9NOX - chains B and A of the 5 polymer chains in the assembly; structure by electron microscopy, 3.00 A resolution.

== Chain B ==
Molecule: miniGs/gust25
Source organism: Homo sapiens
Sequence (1128 residues; numbered -877 to 250; the number before each row is that of its first residue; numbers below 1 keep their minus sign (Met-877 is residue -877)):
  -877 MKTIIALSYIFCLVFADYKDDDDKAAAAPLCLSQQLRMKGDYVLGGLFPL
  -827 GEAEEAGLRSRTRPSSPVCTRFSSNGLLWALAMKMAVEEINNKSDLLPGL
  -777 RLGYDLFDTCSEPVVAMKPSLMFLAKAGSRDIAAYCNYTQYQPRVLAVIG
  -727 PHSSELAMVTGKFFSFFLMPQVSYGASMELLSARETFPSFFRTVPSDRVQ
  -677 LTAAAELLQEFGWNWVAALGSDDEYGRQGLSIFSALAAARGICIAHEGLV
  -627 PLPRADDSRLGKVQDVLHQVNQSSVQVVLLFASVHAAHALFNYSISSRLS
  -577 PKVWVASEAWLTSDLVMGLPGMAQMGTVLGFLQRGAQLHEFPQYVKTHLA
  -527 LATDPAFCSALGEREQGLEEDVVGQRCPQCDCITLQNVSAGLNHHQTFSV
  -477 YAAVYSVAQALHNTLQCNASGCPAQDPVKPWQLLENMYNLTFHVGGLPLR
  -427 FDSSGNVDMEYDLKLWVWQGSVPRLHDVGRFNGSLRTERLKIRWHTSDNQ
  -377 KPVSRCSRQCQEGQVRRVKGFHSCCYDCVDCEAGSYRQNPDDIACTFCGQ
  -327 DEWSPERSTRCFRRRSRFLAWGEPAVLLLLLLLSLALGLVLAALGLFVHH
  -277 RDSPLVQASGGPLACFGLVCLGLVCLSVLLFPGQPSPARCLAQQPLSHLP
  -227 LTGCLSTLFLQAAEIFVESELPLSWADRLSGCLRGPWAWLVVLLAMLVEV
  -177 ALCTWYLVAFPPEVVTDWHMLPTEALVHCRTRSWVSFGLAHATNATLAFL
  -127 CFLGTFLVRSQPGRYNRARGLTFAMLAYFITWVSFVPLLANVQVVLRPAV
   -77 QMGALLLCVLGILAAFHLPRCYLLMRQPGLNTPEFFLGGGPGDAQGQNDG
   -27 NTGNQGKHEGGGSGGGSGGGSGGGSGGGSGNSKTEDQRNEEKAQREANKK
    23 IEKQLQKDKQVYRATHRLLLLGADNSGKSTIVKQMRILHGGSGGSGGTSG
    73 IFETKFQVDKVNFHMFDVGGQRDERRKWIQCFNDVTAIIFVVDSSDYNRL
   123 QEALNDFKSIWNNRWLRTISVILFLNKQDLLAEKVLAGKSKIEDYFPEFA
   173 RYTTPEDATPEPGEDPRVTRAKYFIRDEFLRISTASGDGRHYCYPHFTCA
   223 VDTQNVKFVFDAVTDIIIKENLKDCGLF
Disordered / not traced: -877 to 6, 65-70

== Chain A ==
Molecule: Taste receptor type 1 member 2
Source organism: Homo sapiens
UniProt: Q8TE23 (TS1R2_HUMAN); numbering as in UniProt (aligned over 19-839)
Sequence (848 residues; row label = number of the first residue in the row; numbers below 1 keep their minus sign (Met-8 is residue -8)):
    -8 MKTIIALSYIFCLVFAYPYDVPDYAAAAEPAENSDFYLPGDYLLGGLFSL
    42 HANMKGIVHLNFLQVPMCKEYEVKVIGYNLMQAMRFAVEEINNDSSLLPG
    92 VLLGYEIVDVCYISNNVQPVLYFLAHEDNLLPIQEDYSNYISRVVAVIGP
   142 DNSESVMTVANFLSLFLLPQITYSAISDELRDKVRFPALLRTTPSADHHI
   192 EAMVQLMLHFRWNWIIVLVSSDTYGRDNGQLLGERVARRDICIAFQETLP
   242 TLQPNQNMTSEERQRLVTIVDKLQQSTARVVVVFSPDLTLYHFFNEVLRQ
   292 NFTGAVWIASESWAIDPVLHNLTELRHLGTFLGITIQSVPIPGFSEFREW
   342 GPQAGPPPLSRTSQSYTCNQECDNCLNATLSFNTILRLSGERVVYSVYSA
   392 VYAVAHALHSLLGCDKSTCTKRVVYPWQLLEEIWKVNFTLLDHQIFFDPQ
   442 GDVALHLEIVQWQWDRSQNPFQSVASYYPLQRQLKNIQDISWHTINNTIP
   492 MSMCSKRCQSGQKKKPVGIHVCCFECIDCLPGTFLNHTEDEYECQACPNN
   542 EWSYQSETSCFKRQLVFLEWHEAPTIAVALLAALGFLSTLAILVIFWRHF
   592 QTPIVRSAGGPMCFLMLTLLLVAYMVVPVYVGPPKVSTCLCRQALFPLCF
   642 TICISCIAVRSFQIVCAFKMASRFPRAYSYWVRYQGPYVSMAFITVLKMV
   692 IVVIGMLATGLSPTTRTDPDDPKITIVSCNPNYRNSLLFNTSLDLLLSVV
   742 GFSFAYMGKELPTNYNEAKFITLSMTFYFTSSVSLCTFMSAYSGVLVTIV
   792 DLLVTVLNLLAISLGYFGPKCYMILFYPERNTPAYFNSMIQGYTMRRD
Disordered / not traced: -8 to 558, 700-723
Sequence notes: initiating methionine (-8); expression tag (-7 to 18)
UniProt features mapped onto this chain:
  - glycosylation (N-linked (GlcNAc...) asparagine): Asn84, Asn248, Asn292, Asn312, Asn368, Asn428, Asn487, Asn527

== Chain B / chain A interface ==
Contacting residue pairs - 36 pairs, chain B then chain A:
  Arg35(B) - Ser670(A)
  Tyr214(B) - Asn828(A)
  Tyr214(B) - Gln832(A)
  Tyr216(B) - Gln832(A)
  Lys229(B) - Asp839(A)  salt bridge
  Phe230(B) - Met836(A)  hydrophobic
  Asp233(B) - Thr835(A)
  Asp233(B) - Met836(A)
  Ala234(B) - Met836(A)
  Asp237(B) - Ile831(A)
  Asp237(B) - Gln832(A)
  Asp237(B) - Thr835(A)
  Ile240(B) - Ala658(A)
  Ile240(B) - Phe659(A)
  Ile240(B) - Thr835(A)
  Lys241(B) - Asn828(A)  hydrogen bond
  Lys241(B) - Ile831(A)
  Lys241(B) - Gln832(A)
  Asn243(B) - Ala658(A)
  Asn243(B) - Ala662(A)
  Asn243(B) - Tyr669(A)
  Leu244(B) - Ala658(A)  hydrophobic
  Leu244(B) - Phe659(A)  hydrophobic
  Leu244(B) - Tyr756(A)
  Leu244(B) - Ile831(A)  hydrophobic
  Cys247(B) - Gln654(A)
  Cys247(B) - Tyr669(A)  hydrogen bond
  Gly248(B) - Arg597(A)
  Leu249(B) - Arg597(A)
  Leu249(B) - Ser598(A)
  Leu249(B) - Gln654(A)
  Leu249(B) - Ile655(A)  hydrophobic
  Leu249(B) - Tyr756(A)  hydrogen bond (backbone-side chain)
  Phe250(B) - Arg597(A)  hydrogen bond (backbone-side chain)
  Phe250(B) - Tyr756(A)
  Phe250(B) - Phe827(A)  hydrophobic
Also at the interface, not in a pair above, chain B (19 interface residues in all): Gly211, Cys215, Thr236
Also at the interface, not in a pair above, chain A (20 interface residues in all): Gly600, Arg667, Ser829

== Overview ==
The interface between chain B and chain A involves 19 residues on one side and 20 on the other; the contacts
include 4 hydrogen bonds and 1 salt bridge. Polar pairs include Lys229(B)-Asp839(A), Lys241(B)-Asn828(A) and
Cys247(B)-Tyr669(A).
Here chain B is miniGs/gust25 and chain A is Taste receptor type 1 member 2, both from Homo sapiens. Entry
9NOX (Transmembrane domains of the human TAS1R2 sweet receptor subunit in complex with miniGs/gust25) was
determined by electron microscopy together with 9NOR, 9NOS, 9NOT, 9NOU, 9NOV, 9NOW and 9O38 from the same
study.
